7L9P - chains A and B of the 12 polymer chains in the assembly; structure by electron microscopy, 3.60 A resolution.

== Chain A (and B) ==
Protein: Pachytene checkpoint protein 2 homolog
Source organism: Homo sapiens
Notes: chain B of this document is another copy of the same molecule, construct and numbering; everything in this record applies to it too
UniProt: Q15645 (PCH2_HUMAN); residue numbers follow UniProt; this construct covers 2-432
Chain sequence (432 residues; numbered 1 to 432; the number before each row is that of its first residue):
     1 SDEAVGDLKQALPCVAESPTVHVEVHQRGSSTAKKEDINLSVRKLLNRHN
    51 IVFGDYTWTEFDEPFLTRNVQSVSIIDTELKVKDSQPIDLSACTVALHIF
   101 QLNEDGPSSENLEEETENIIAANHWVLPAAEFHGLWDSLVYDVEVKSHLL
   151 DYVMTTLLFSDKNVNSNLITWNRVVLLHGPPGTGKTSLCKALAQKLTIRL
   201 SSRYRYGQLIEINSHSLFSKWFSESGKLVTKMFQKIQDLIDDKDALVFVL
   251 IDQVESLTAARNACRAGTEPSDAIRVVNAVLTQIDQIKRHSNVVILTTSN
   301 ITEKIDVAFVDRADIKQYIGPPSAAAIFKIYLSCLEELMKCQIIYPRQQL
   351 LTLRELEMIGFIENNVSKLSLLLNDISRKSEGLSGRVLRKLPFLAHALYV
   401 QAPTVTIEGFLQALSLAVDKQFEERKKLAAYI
Not modelled in the structure: 1-121, 430-432 (chain B: 1-18, 52-53, 78-88, 430-432)
Sequence notes: expression tag (1); engineered mutation Gln253 (Glu in Q15645)
Curated features (UniProtKB/Swiss-Prot):
  - binding site (ATP): Gly179 to Thr186
  - natural variant: His26 (H26R: In OZEMA9), Arg173 (R173Q: In OZEMA9; uncertain significance), Ile198 (I198V: In OZEMA9; uncertain significance), Val247 (V247M: In OZEMA9; uncertain significance), Glu303 (E303K: In OZEMA9; uncertain significance), Arg354 to Ile432 (deletion: In MVA3)
Residues lining bound ligands: ATP-gamma-S (AGS; phosphothiophosphoric acid-adenylate ester): Leu135, Ser138, Leu139, Val140, Tyr141, Pro180, Pro181, Gly182, Thr183, Gly184, Lys185, Thr186, Ser187, Pro322, Ile330, Gly385, Arg386, Arg389
From the paper describing this entry:
  - mutagenesis - E113A/E114A/E115A: decreased catalytic activity

== Chain A / chain B interface ==
Contacting residue pairs - 46 pairs, chain A then chain B:
  Gly134(A) with Asn167(B)
  Leu135(A) with Asn167(B), hydrogen bond (backbone-side chain)
  Pro181(A) with Val307(B)
  His215(A) with Arg275(B), hydrogen bond (side chain-backbone); Asn278(B); Ala279(B), hydrogen bond (side chain-backbone)
  Phe218(A) with Ser223(B); Arg275(B)
  Ser219(A) with Phe222(B); Ser223(B), hydrogen bond (backbone-side chain)
  Lys220(A) with Phe222(B)
  Ser256(A) with Arg275(B), hydrogen bond (backbone-side chain); Asn278(B), hydrogen bond
  Ala259(A) with Ile274(B), hydrophobic
  Ala260(A) with Arg275(B)
  Ala263(A) with Thr268(B)
  Arg265(A) with Thr268(B)
  Ala266(A) with Thr268(B)
  Thr268(A) with Phe222(B)
  Asp272(A) with Phe222(B)
  Cys334(A) with Leu168(B)
  Glu337(A) with Asn165(B); Leu168(B)
  Cys341(A) with Lys162(B), hydrogen bond (side chain-backbone)
  Arg386(A) with Arg312(B)
  Val387(A) with Asp311(B)
  Arg389(A) with Leu168(B), hydrogen bond (side chain-backbone); Ile169(B)
  Lys390(A) with Thr170(B); Trp171(B); Asn172(B); Asp314(B), salt bridge
  Pro392(A) with Ile169(B), hydrophobic
  Phe393(A) with Tyr152(B), hydrophobic; Thr155(B); Thr156(B); Phe159(B), hydrophobic; Ile169(B); Trp171(B)
  His396(A) with Phe159(B)
  Ala397(A) with Asp151(B); Thr155(B)
  Leu398(A) with His148(B); Asp151(B)
  Pro403(A) with Lys162(B)
  Glu424(A) with Lys316(B)
Also at the interface, not in a pair above, chain A (35 interface residues in all): Gln253, Ile301, Lys340, Ile343, Leu428, Ala429
Also at the interface, not in a pair above, chain B (35 interface residues in all): Leu158, Asn163, Val164, Asn262, Glu269, Ser271, Thr302, Glu303, Ala313

== Overview ==
Chain A and chain B each contribute 35 residues to their interface, with 8 hydrogen bonds and 1 salt bridge.
Among the polar pairs are Lys390(A)-Asp314(B), Leu135(A)-Asn167(B) and His215(A)-Arg275(B). Bound to chain A:
ATP-gamma-S. From UniProt: 8 ATP-binding residues on chain A. The paper reports that E113A/E114A/E115A of
chain A reduce catalytic activity.
Chain A and chain B are both Pachytene checkpoint protein 2 homolog (Homo sapiens); the structure, Structure
of human SHLD2-SHLD3-REV7-TRIP13(E253Q) complex, was determined by electron microscopy (same publication as
6WW9 and 6WWA).
